PDB entry 7NYZ | electron microscopy, 6.50 A resolution (low resolution: residue-level contacts below are approximate; hydrogen-bond / salt-bridge calls are withheld) | chains C and D of the 14 polymer chains in the assembly

# Chain C (and D)
Protein: Chromosome partition protein MukF
Source organism: Photorhabdus thracensis
Notes: chain D of this document is another copy of the same molecule, construct and numbering; everything in this record applies to it too
UniProtKB: A0A0F7LMQ4 (A0A0F7LMQ4_9GAMM); residues 1-440 here = UniProt positions 1-440
Amino-acid sequence (440 residues; row label = number of the first residue in the row):
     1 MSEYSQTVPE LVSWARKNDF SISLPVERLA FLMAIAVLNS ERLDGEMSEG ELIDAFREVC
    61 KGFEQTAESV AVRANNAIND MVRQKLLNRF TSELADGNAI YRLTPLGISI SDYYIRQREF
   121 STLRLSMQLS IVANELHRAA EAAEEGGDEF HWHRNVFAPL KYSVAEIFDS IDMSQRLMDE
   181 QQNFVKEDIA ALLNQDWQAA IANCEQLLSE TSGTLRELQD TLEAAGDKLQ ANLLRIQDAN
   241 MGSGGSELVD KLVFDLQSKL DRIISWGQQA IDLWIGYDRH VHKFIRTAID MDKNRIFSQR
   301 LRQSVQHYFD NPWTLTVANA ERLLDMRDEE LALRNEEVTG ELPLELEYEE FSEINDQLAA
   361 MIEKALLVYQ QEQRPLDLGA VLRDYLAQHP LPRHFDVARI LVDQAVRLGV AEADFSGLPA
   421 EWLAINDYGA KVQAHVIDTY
Disordered / not traced: 1-9, 23-118 (chain D: 1-21, 116-440)

# Interface between chain C and chain D
Residue-residue contacts (42):
  Leu-11(C) with Val-37(D)
  Val-12(C) with Glu-58(D); Val-59(D); Gly-62(D)
  Ala-15(C) with Ala-30(D)
  Arg-16(C) with Gly-62(D); Phe-63(D); Glu-64(D)
  Phe-20(C) with Val-26(D); Leu-29(D); Tyr-114(D)
  Ser-21(C) with Leu-24(D); Pro-25(D); Val-26(D)
  Ile-22(C) with Ser-23(D); Leu-24(D); Pro-25(D)
  Met-173(C) with Pro-105(D)
  Arg-176(C) with Asn-39(D); Arg-102(D); Leu-103(D); Pro-105(D); Ile-108(D)
  Asp-179(C) with Arg-102(D)
  Glu-180(C) with Asn-88(D); Thr-104(D); Pro-105(D)
  Gln-182(C) with Phe-90(D)
  Asn-183(C) with Asn-88(D); Phe-90(D)
  Arg-262(C) with Asn-39(D); Ser-40(D); Arg-42(D); Leu-43(D); Asp-44(D); Gly-45(D)
  Ser-265(C) with Asp-44(D)
  Trp-266(C) with Phe-90(D); Arg-102(D)
  Gln-269(C) with Glu-46(D); Ile-100(D)
  Leu-273(C) with Ser-92(D)
Also at the interface, not in a pair above, chain C (21 interface residues in all): Gln-175, Leu-177, Ser-258
Also at the interface, not in a pair above, chain D (31 interface residues in all): Ile-22, Arg-89

# Overview
The interface between chain C and chain D involves 21 residues on one side and 31 on the other.
Both chains are Chromosome partition protein MukF (Photorhabdus thracensis). Entry 7NYZ (Cryo-EM structure of
the MukBEF-MatP-DNA monomer (partially open conformation)) was determined by electron microscopy, deposited
together with 7NYW, 7NYX, 7NYY, 7NZ0, 7NZ2, 7NZ3 and 7NZ4.
